Entry 6RH3 (electron microscopy, 3.60 A resolution); this record covers chains B and C of the 8 polymer chains in the assembly.

Chain B:
Name: DNA-directed RNA polymerase subunit alpha
Organism: Escherichia coli K-12
Notes: EC 2.7.7.6
UniProt: P0A7Z4 (RPOA_ECOLI); residue numbers follow UniProt; this construct covers 1-329
Chain sequence (329 residues; numbered 1 to 329; the number before each row is that of its first residue):
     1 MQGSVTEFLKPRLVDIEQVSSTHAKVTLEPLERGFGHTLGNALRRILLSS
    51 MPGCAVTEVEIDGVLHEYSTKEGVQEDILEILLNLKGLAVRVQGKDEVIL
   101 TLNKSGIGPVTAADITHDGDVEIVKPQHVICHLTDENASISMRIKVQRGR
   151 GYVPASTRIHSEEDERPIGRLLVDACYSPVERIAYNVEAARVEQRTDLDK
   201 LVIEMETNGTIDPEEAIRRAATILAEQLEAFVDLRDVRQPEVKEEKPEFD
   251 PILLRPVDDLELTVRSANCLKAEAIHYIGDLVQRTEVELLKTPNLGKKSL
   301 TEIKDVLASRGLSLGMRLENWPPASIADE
Unresolved in the structure: 1-3, 233-329
Curated features (UniProtKB/Swiss-Prot):
  - region: E162 to E165 (Required for interaction with Crp at class II promoters)
  - modified residue: R265 (ADP-ribosylarginine), K297 (N6-acetyllysine), K298 (N6-acetyllysine)

Chain C:
Name: DNA-directed RNA polymerase subunit beta
Organism: Escherichia coli K-12
Notes: EC 2.7.7.6
UniProt: P0A8V2 (RPOB_ECOLI); residue numbers follow UniProt; this construct covers 1-1342
Chain sequence (1342 residues; numbered 1 to 1342; the number before each row is that of its first residue):
     1 MVYSYTEKKRIRKDFGKRPQVLDVPYLLSIQLDSFQKFIEQDPEGQYGLE
    51 AAFRSVFPIQSYSGNSELQYVSYRLGEPVFDVQECQIRGVTYSAPLRVKL
   101 RLVIYEREAPEGTVKDIKEQEVYMGEIPLMTDNGTFVINGTERVIVSQLH
   151 RSPGVFFDSDKGKTHSSGKVLYNARIIPYRGSWLDFEFDPKDNLFVRIDR
   201 RRKLPATIILRALNYTTEQILDLFFEKVIFEIRDNKLQMELVPERLRGET
   251 ASFDIEANGKVYVEKGRRITARHIRQLEKDDVKLIEVPVEYIAGKVVAKD
   301 YIDESTGELICAANMELSLDLLAKLSQSGHKRIETLFTNDLDHGPYISET
   351 LRVDPTNDRLSALVEIYRMMRPGEPPTREAAESLFENLFFSEDRYDLSAV
   401 GRMKFNRSLLREEIEGSGILSKDDIIDVMKKLIDIRNGKGEVDDIDHLGN
   451 RRIRSVGEMAENQFRVGLVRVERAVKERLSLGDLDTLMPQDMINAKPISA
   501 AVKEFFGSSQLSQFMDQNNPLSEITHKRRISALGPGGLTRERAGFEVRDV
   551 HPTHYGRVCPIETPEGPNIGLINSLSVYAQTNEYGFLETPYRKVTDGVVT
   601 DEIHYLSAIEEGNYVIAQANSNLDEEGHFVEDLVTCRSKGESSLFSRDQV
   651 DYMDVSTQQVVSVGASLIPFLEHDDANRALMGANMQRQAVPTLRADKPLV
   701 GTGMERAVAVDSGVTAVAKRGGVVQYVDASRIVIKVNEDEMYPGEAGIDI
   751 YNLTKYTRSNQNTCINQMPCVSLGEPVERGDVLADGPSTDLGELALGQNM
   801 RVAFMPWNGYNFEDSILVSERVVQEDRFTTIHIQELACVSRDTKLGPEEI
   851 TADIPNVGEAALSKLDESGIVYIGAEVTGGDILVGKVTPKGETQLTPEEK
   901 LLRAIFGEKASDVKDSSLRVPNGVSGTVIDVQVFTRDGVEKDKRALEIEE
   951 MQLKQAKKDLSEELQILEAGLFSRIRAVLVAGGVEAEKLDKLPRDRWLEL
  1001 GLTDEEKQNQLEQLAEQYDELKHEFEKKLEAKRRKITQGDDLAPGVLKIV
  1051 KVYLAVKRRIQPGDKMAGRHGNKGVISKINPIEDMPYDENGTPVDIVLNP
  1101 LGVPSRMNIGQILETHLGMAAKGIGDKINAMLKQQQEVAKLREFIQRAYD
  1151 LGADVRQKVDLSTFSDEEVMRLAENLRKGMPIATPVFDGAKEAEIKELLK
  1201 LGDLPTSGQIRLYDGRTGEQFERPVTVGYMYMLKLNHLVDDKMHARSTGS
  1251 YSLVTQQPLGGKAQFGGQRFGEMEVWALEAYGAAYTLQEMLTVKSDDVNG
  1301 RTKMYKNIVDGNHQMEPGMPESFNVLLKEIRSLGINIELEDE
Unresolved in the structure: 1, 891-912
Residues lining bound ligands: CTP (cytidine-5'-triphosphate): R678, M681, K1073, R1106
Curated features (UniProtKB/Swiss-Prot):
  - modified residue (N6-acetyllysine): K1022, K1200

Interface between chain B and chain C:
Residue-residue contacts (6; chain B residue first):
  R33(B) - E820(C)  salt bridge
  R33(B) - P1081(C)
  H37(B) - R1216(C)  hydrogen bond
  N41(B) - R1216(C)
  N41(B) - T1217(C)  hydrogen bond (side chain-backbone)
  Y185(B) - T1217(C)
Also at the interface, not in a pair above, chain B (6 interface residues in all): R44, R45
Also at the interface, not in a pair above, chain C (6 interface residues in all): G1218, E1219

In short:
Chain B and chain C each contribute 6 residues to their interface; the contacts include 2 hydrogen bonds and 1
salt bridge. Among the polar pairs are R33(B)-E820(C), H37(B)-R1216(C) and N41(B)-T1217(C). Ligands of chain
C: CTP.
Here chain B is DNA-directed RNA polymerase subunit alpha and chain C is DNA-directed RNA polymerase subunit
beta, both from Escherichia coli K-12. Entry 6RH3 (Cryo-EM structure of E. coli RNA polymerase elongation
complex bound to CTP substrate) was determined by electron microscopy together with 6RI7, 6RI9, 6RIN and 6RIP
from the same study.
